Entry 7YEV (electron microscopy, 3.60 A resolution); this record covers chains A and e of the 22 polymer chains in the assembly.

== Chain A (and e) ==
Molecule: RNA helicase
Organism: Mammalian orthoreovirus 3
Notes: EC 3.6.4.13; chain e of this document is another copy of the same molecule, construct and numbering; everything in this record applies to it too
Reference sequence: C9E874 (C9E874_9REOV); residue numbers follow UniProt; this construct covers 1-1275
Chain sequence (1275 residues; each row starts with the number of its first residue):
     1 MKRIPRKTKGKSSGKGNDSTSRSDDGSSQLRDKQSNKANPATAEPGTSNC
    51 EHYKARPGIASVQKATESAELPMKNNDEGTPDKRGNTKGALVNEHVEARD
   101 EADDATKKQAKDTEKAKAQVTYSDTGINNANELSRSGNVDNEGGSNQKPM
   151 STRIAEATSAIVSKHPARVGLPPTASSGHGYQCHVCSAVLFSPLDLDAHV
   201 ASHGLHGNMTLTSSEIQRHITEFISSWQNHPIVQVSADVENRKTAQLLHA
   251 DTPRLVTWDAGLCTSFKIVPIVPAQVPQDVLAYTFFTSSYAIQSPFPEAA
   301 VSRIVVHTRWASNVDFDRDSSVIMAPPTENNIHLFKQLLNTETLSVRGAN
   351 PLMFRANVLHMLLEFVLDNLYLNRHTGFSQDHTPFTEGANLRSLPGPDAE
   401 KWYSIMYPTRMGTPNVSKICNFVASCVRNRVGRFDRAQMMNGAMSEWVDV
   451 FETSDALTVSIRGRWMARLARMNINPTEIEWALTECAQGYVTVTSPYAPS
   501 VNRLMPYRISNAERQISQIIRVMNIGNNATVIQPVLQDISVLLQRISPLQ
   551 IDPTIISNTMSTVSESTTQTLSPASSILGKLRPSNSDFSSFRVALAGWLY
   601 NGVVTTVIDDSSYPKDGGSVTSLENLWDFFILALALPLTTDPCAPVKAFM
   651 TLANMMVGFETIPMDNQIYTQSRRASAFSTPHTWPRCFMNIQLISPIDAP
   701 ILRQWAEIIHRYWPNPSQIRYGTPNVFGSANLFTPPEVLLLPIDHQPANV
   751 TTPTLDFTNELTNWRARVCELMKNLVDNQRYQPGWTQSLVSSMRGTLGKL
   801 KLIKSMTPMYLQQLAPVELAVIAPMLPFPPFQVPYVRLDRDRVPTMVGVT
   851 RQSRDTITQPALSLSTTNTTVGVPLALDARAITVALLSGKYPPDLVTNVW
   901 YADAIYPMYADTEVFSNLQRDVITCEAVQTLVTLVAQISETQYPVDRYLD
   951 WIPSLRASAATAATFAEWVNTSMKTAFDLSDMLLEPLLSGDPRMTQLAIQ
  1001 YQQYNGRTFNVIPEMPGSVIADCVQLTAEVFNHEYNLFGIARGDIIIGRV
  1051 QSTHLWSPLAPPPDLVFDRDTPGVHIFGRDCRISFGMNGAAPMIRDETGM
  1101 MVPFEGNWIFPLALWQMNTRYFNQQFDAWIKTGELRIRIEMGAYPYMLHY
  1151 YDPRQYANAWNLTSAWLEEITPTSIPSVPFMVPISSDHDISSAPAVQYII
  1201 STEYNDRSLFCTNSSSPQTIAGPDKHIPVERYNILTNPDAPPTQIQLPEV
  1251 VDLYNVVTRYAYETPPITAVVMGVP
Disordered / not traced: 1-146, 1275 (chain e: 1-179, 209-217)
Bound ions: Zn2+: C183, C186, H199

== How chain A and chain e interact ==
Residue-residue contacts (83; chain A residue first):
  V280(A) with M1087(e)
  L281(A) with M1087(e), hydrophobic
  T284(A) with F1085(e); Y1121(e); Q1124(e); Q1125(e)
  F285(A) with I1083(e); F1085(e), hydrophobic; Y1121(e)
  Y290(A) with Y1121(e), hydrophobic; Q1124(e), hydrogen bond
  I292(A) with N1118(e)
  Q380(A) with R956(e); S958(e); T961(e)
  D381(A) with L955(e)
  H382(A) with N350(e), hydrogen bond (backbone-side chain); L352(e); M353(e)
  T383(A) with P1172(e)
  P384(A) with A1113(e), hydrophobic; Q1116(e); P1172(e)
  F385(A) with M1117(e)
  E387(A) with R956(e), hydrogen bond (backbone-side chain)
  G388(A) with R956(e)
  M411(A) with R1079(e), hydrogen bond (backbone-side chain)
  G412(A) with M1117(e); N1118(e)
  T413(A) with R1079(e), hydrogen bond; D1080(e); C1081(e); R1082(e); N1118(e)
  P414(A) with C1081(e); R1082(e); I1083(e), hydrogen bond (backbone-backbone); N1118(e); Y1121(e), hydrophobic
  N415(A) with R1082(e); I1083(e)
  V416(A) with I1083(e); S1084(e)
  N421(A) with R1082(e), hydrogen bond
  A424(A) with R1082(e)
  R428(A) with R1079(e)
  R436(A) with Q859(e), hydrogen bond (backbone-side chain)
  Q438(A) with Q859(e), hydrogen bond (backbone-side chain); P860(e)
  M439(A) with P860(e); L862(e)
  M440(A) with L862(e); T867(e)
  N441(A) with R851(e), hydrogen bond; L862(e), hydrogen bond (backbone-backbone); L864(e); S989(e), hydrogen bond; G990(e)
  G442(A) with S989(e), hydrogen bond (backbone-backbone)
  E480(A) with Y669(e), hydrogen bond; R673(e), salt bridge
  W481(A) with Y669(e), hydrogen bond
  T484(A) with Y669(e)
  G489(A) with T670(e)
  T492(A) with R673(e); R674(e)
  T494(A) with A677(e)
  Y497(A) with H682(e); N868(e); T869(e)
  A498(A) with T867(e); N868(e)
  P499(A) with M846(e); T866(e); T867(e)
  N749(A) with G658(e)
  T751(A) with G658(e)
  T752(A) with F659(e)
  V896(A) with T621(e)
  N898(A) with V657(e), hydrogen bond (side chain-backbone)
  V899(A) with D616(e)
  D903(A) with D616(e)
  V1274(A) with R674(e)
Also at the interface, not in a pair above, chain A (56 interface residues in all): N390, T409, R410, C420, A437, Y490, P496, V750, D894, A902
Also at the interface, not in a pair above, chain e (59 interface residues in all): L339, G618, S619, I668, S672, S676, T680, P783, G784, A861, S863, R993, R1120

== In short ==
56 residues of chain A face 59 of chain e across their interface; the contacts include 16 hydrogen bonds and 1
salt bridge. Polar contacts include E480(A)-R673(e), Y290(A)-Q1124(e) and H382(A)-N350(e). C183(A), C186(A)
and H199(A) form the Zn2+ site.
Chain A and chain e are both RNA helicase (Mammalian orthoreovirus 3); the structure, In situ structure of
polymerase complex of mammalian reovirus in the pre-elongation state, was determined by electron microscopy
(same publication as 7YED, 7YEZ, 7YF0 and 7YFE).
